7YML - chains L and A of the 24 polymer chains in the assembly; structure by electron microscopy, 2.60 A resolution.

# Chain L
Molecule: Reaction center protein L chain
Organism: Rhodobacter capsulatus
Reference sequence: A0A0Q0UNB5 (A0A0Q0UNB5_RHOCA); residues 1-282 here = UniProt positions 1-282
Chain sequence (282 residues; numbered 1 to 282; the number before each row is that of its first residue):
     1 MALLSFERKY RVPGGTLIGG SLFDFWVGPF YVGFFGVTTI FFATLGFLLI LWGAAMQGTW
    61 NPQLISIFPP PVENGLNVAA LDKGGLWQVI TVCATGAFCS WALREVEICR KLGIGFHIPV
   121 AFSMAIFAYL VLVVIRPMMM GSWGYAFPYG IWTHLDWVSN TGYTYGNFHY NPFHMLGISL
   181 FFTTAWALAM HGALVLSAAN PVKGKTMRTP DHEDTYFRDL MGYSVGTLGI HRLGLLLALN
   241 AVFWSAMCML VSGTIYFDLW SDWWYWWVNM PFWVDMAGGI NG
Disordered / not traced: 1
Bound ions: Fe ion: His-191, His-231 (shared with 3 residues of chain M)
Ligand contacts:
  - bacteriochlorophyll a (BCL), molecule 1: Phe-47, Ile-50, Phe-98, Tyr-129, Leu-132, Phe-147, Ile-151, Trp-152, His-154, Leu-155, Trp-157, Val-158
  - bacteriochlorophyll a (BCL), molecule 2: Phe-98, Phe-122, Ala-125, Ile-126, Ala-128, Tyr-129, Leu-132, Trp-157, Val-158, Ser-159, Thr-161, Gly-162, Tyr-163, Asn-167, Phe-168, His-169, His-174, Gly-177, Ile-178, Phe-181, Phe-182, Val-242, Ser-245, Ala-246, Cys-248, Met-249
  - bacteriochlorophyll a (BCL), molecule 3: Val-158, Tyr-163, His-169, Phe-182
  - bacteriochlorophyll a (BCL), molecule 4: His-169, His-174, Met-175, Ile-178, Ser-179, Phe-182, Thr-183, Trp-186, Met-221
  - bacteriopheophytin a (BPH), molecule 1: Thr-39, Phe-42, Ala-43, Gly-46, Phe-47, Ile-50, Ile-90, Cys-93, Ala-94, Ala-97, Phe-98, Trp-101, Glu-105, Ile-118, Ala-121, Phe-122, Met-124, Ala-125, Tyr-129, Phe-147, Tyr-149, Gly-150, Ile-151, His-154, Phe-181, Ala-238, Leu-239, Val-242
  - bacteriopheophytin a (BPH), molecule 2: Phe-182, Ala-185, Trp-186, Ala-189, Met-190, Phe-217, Leu-220, Met-221
  - ubiquinone-10 (U10), molecule 1: Leu-22, Phe-23, Phe-34, Val-37, Thr-38, Phe-41, Phe-42, Leu-45, Val-78, Gln-88, Val-89, Thr-91, Val-92, Cys-93, Thr-95, Gly-96, Leu-130, Val-134, Trp-143
  - ubiquinone-10 (U10), molecule 2: Val-27, Phe-30, Tyr-31, Val-32, Gly-36, Ile-40, Trp-101, Arg-104
  - ubiquinone-10 (U10), molecule 3: Pro-172, Met-175, Leu-176, Ser-179, Leu-180, Thr-183, Trp-186, Met-190, His-191, Leu-194, Val-195, Glu-213, Asp-214, Phe-217, Met-221, Tyr-223, Ser-224, Val-225, Gly-226, Thr-227, Ile-230, Leu-233, Leu-237, Trp-264
  - ubiquinone-10 (U10), molecule 4: Trp-264, Trp-266, Trp-267
What the authors report for this chain:
  - contacts within the chain: Phe-173/Trp-244
  - binding site for bacteriochlorophyll a: His-174

# Chain A
Molecule: Light-harvesting protein B-870 alpha chain
Organism: Rhodobacter capsulatus
Reference sequence: P02948 (LHA1_RHOCA); residues 1-58 here = UniProt positions 1-58
Chain sequence (58 residues; each row starts with the number of its first residue):
     1 MSKFYKIWLV FDPRRVFVAQ GVFLFLLAVL IHLILLSTPA FNWLTVATAK HGYVAAAQ
Disordered / not traced: 45-58
Modified / non-standard residues: Met-1 (N-formylmethionine; FME)
Ligand contacts:
  - bacteriochlorophyll a (BCL), molecule 1: Phe-4, Ile-7, Trp-8, Val-16, Gln-20, Phe-23, Ile-31
  - bacteriochlorophyll a (BCL), molecule 2: Leu-24, Phe-25, Ala-28, His-32, Leu-35, Trp-43
  - bacteriochlorophyll a (BCL), molecule 3: Leu-24, Leu-27, Ala-28, Ile-31, His-32, Leu-35, Phe-41
  - spheroidene (SPO), molecule 1: Phe-4, Lys-6, Ile-7, Leu-9, Val-10
  - spheroidene (SPO), molecule 2: Gln-20, Phe-23, Leu-24, Leu-27, Leu-30, Ile-31, Ile-34
  - ubiquinone-10 (U10): Val-16, Ala-19, Gln-20, Phe-23, Leu-26, Leu-27, Val-29, Leu-30, Leu-33, Ile-34
Curated features (UniProtKB/Swiss-Prot):
  - binding site (a bacteriochlorophyll): His-32
What the authors report for this chain:
  - binding site for bacteriochlorophyll a: Arg-15

# Interface between chain L and chain A
Residue-residue contacts (8):
  Gly-19(L) / Arg-15(A)
  Gly-20(L) / Arg-15(A)
  Leu-22(L) / Phe-11(A)  hydrophobic
  Leu-22(L) / Arg-15(A)
  Leu-22(L) / Val-16(A)
  Phe-34(L) / Val-22(A)  hydrophobic
  Val-78(L) / Ser-37(A)
  Ala-79(L) / Ser-37(A)
Also at the interface, not in a pair above, chain L (7 interface residues in all): Ile-18
Also at the interface, not in a pair above, chain A (10 interface residues in all): Asp-12, Val-18, Ala-19, Leu-33, Leu-36

# Summary
7 residues of chain L and 10 residues of chain A are in contact. One ubiquinone-10 molecule is bound between
chain L and chain A. From the paper: a binding site for bacteriochlorophyll a at His-174(L) and Arg-15(A);
contacts within the chain involving Phe-173(L) and Trp-244(L).
Here chain L is Reaction center protein L chain and chain A is Light-harvesting protein B-870 alpha chain,
both from Rhodobacter capsulatus. Entry 7YML (Structure of photosynthetic LH1-RC super-complex of Rhodobacter
capsulatus) was determined by electron microscopy.
